PDB entry 6NVH | X-ray diffraction, 1.90 A resolution | chain A

[Chain A]
Name: Fibroblast growth factor receptor 4
From: Homo sapiens
Notes: EC 2.7.10.1
UniProt: P22455 (FGFR4_HUMAN); aligned to UniProt positions 450-742 over residues 450-742 (the alignment contains insertions or deletions, so no single offset holds)
Chain sequence (300 residues; numbered 449 to 748; the number before each row is that of its first residue):
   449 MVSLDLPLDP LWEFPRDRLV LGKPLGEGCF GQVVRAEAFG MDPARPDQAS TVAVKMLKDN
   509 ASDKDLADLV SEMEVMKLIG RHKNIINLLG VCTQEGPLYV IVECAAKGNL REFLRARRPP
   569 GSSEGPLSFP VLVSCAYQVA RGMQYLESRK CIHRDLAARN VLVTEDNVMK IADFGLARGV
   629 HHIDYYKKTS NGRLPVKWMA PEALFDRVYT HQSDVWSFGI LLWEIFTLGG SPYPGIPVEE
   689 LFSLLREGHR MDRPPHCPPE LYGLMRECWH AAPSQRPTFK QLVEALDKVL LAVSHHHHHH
Unresolved in the structure: 449-452, 476-478, 627-641, 742-748
Sequence notes: expression tag (449, 743-748)
Glycans and other covalent adducts: compound XL6 linked to Cys-552
Small-molecule neighbours: XL6 (N-[2-({5-[(2,6-dichloro-3,5-dimethoxyphenyl)methoxy]pyrimidin-2-yl}amino)-3-methylphenyl]propanamide): Leu-473, Val-481, Arg-483, Thr-499, Ala-501, Val-502, Lys-503, Glu-520, Met-524, Ile-534, Val-548, Val-550, Glu-551, Ala-553, Ala-554, Gly-556, Asn-557, Leu-610, Ala-620, Asp-621, Phe-622
UniProt features mapped onto this chain:
  - binding site (ATP): Leu-473 to Val-481, Lys-503

[In short]
Covalently linked compound XL6: at Cys-552. UniProt lists 10 ATP-binding residues.
Chain A is Fibroblast growth factor receptor 4 (Homo sapiens); the structure, FGFR4 complex with
N-(2-((5-((2,6-dichloro-3,5-dimethoxybenzyl)oxy)pyrimidin-2-yl)amino)-3-methylphenyl)acrylamide, was
determined by X-ray diffraction, deposited together with 6NVG, 6NVI, 6NVJ, 6NVK and 6NVL.
